6U5F - chains M and F of the 54 polymer chains in the assembly; structure by electron microscopy, 3.80 A resolution.

[Chain M]
Molecule: Tube PA0623
Source organism: Pseudomonas aeruginosa (strain ATCC 15692 / DSM 22644 / CIP 104116 / JCM 14847 / LMG 12228 / 1C / PRS 101 / PAO1)
UniProt: Q9I5S9 (Q9I5S9_PSEAE); residues 2-168 here correspond to UniProt positions 1-167 (UniProt number = residue number - 1)
Chain sequence (167 residues; numbered 2 to 168; the number before each row is that of its first residue):
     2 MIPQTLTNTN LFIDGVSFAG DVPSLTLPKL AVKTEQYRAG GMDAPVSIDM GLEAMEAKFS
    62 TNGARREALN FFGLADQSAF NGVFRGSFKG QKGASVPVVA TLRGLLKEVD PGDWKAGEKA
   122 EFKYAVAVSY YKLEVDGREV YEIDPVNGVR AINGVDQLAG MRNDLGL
Disordered / not traced: 2

[Chain F]
Molecule: Collar PA0615
Source organism: Pseudomonas aeruginosa (strain ATCC 15692 / DSM 22644 / CIP 104116 / JCM 14847 / LMG 12228 / 1C / PRS 101 / PAO1)
UniProt: G3XD82 (G3XD82_PSEAE); residue numbers follow UniProt; this construct covers 1-171
Chain sequence (171 residues; numbered 1 to 171; the number before each row is that of its first residue):
     1 MPEQAVTLEA LYAAIEQVLR ERLPEAQLIG FWPGVPENTP AVSLEIAELL PERDPGTGES
    61 ALLCRLQARI MVPPGADRQA VSIACGIVRT LREQTWNLSL QPARFVRSAV DGSREELKSL
   121 RVWLVEWTQS LRLGDPEWAW EDQPPGSLML GFDPQTGPGH EPDYFAPEAL A
Disordered / not traced: 1-3, 171

[Chain M / chain F interface]
Residue-residue contacts (14; chain M residue first):
  I3(M) with S99(F); R132(F)
  P4(M) with Q101(F); R132(F)
  T6(M) with P102(F); R104(F)
  T8(M) with R92(F); E93(F)
  N9(M) with R92(F); E93(F)
  K90(M) with E93(F), hydrogen bond (side chain-backbone); T95(F)
  Q92(M) with S99(F), hydrogen bond
  K93(M) with S99(F)
Interface residues without a listed pair, chain M (9 interface residues in all): G94
Interface residues without a listed pair, chain F (10 interface residues in all): Q94, L100

[Overview]
Chain M and chain F form an interface of 9 and 10 residues respectively; the contacts include 2 hydrogen
bonds. Polar contacts include K90(M)-E93(F) and Q92(M)-S99(F).
Here chain M is Tube PA0623 and chain F is Collar PA0615, both from Pseudomonas aeruginosa (strain ATCC 15692
/ DSM 22644 / CIP 104116 / JCM 14847 / LMG 12228 / 1C / PRS 101 / PAO1). Entry 6U5F (CryoEM Structure of
Pyocin R2 - precontracted - collar) was determined by electron microscopy, deposited together with 6PYT, 6U5B,
6U5J and 6U5K.
